1KX3 - chains I and G of the 10 polymer chains in the assembly; structure by X-ray diffraction, 2.00 A resolution.

# Chain I
Molecule: 5'(ATCAATATCCACCTGCAGATTCTACCAAAAGTGTATTTGGAAACTGCTCCATCAAAAGGCATGTTCAGCTGAATTCAGCTGAACATGCCTTTTGATGGAGCAGTTTCCAAATACACTTTTGGTAGAATCTGCAGGTGGATATTGAT)3' (146-nt DNA)
Source organism: Homo sapiens
Sequence (146 nucleotides; numbered -72 to 73; the number before each row is that of its first residue; numbers below 1 keep their minus sign (DA-72 is residue -72)):
   -72 ATCAATATCC ACCTGCAGAT TCTACCAAAA GTGTATTTGG AAACTGCTCC ATCAAAAGGC
   -12 ATGTTCAGCT GAATTCAGCT GAACATGCCT TTTGATGGAG CAGTTTCCAA ATACACTTTT
    48 GGTAGAATCT GCAGGTGGAT ATTGAT
Ion coordination: Mn2+ site 1: DG-34, DG-33; Mn2+ site 2 near DG27 (its only coordinating residue here); Mn2+ site 3 near DG48 (its only coordinating residue here); Mn2+ site 4 near DG61 (its only coordinating residue here); Mn2+ site 5 near DG65 (its only coordinating residue here)

# Chain G
Molecule: histone H2A.1
Source organism: Xenopus laevis
UniProtKB: P06897 (H2A1_XENLA); aligned to UniProt positions 1-128 over residues 1-128 (the alignment contains insertions or deletions, so no single offset holds)
Sequence (128 residues; numbered 1 to 128; the number before each row is that of its first residue):
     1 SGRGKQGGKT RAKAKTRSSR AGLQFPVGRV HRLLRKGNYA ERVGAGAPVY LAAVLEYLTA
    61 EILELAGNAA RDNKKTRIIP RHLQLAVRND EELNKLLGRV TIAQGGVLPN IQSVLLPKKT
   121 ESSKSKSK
Unresolved in the structure: 1-13, 120-128
Differences from the reference sequence: variant Arg99 (Gly in P06897); conflict Ser123 (Ala in P06897)
Curated features (UniProtKB/Swiss-Prot):
  - modified residue (N6-(2-hydroxyisobutyryl)lysine): Lys75, Lys119

# How chain I and chain G interact
Pairs across the interface - 15 pairs, chain I then chain G:
  DA38(I) with Arg42(G), sugar contact; Gly44(G), phosphate contact; Ala45(G), hydrogen bond to the phosphate
  DT39(I) with Arg35(G), salt bridge to the phosphate; Arg42(G), phosphate contact; Val43(G), hydrogen bond to the phosphate
  DT47(I) with Thr16(G), phosphate contact
  DG48(I) with Arg29(G), hydrogen bond to the phosphate
  DG49(I) with Arg29(G), salt bridge to the phosphate
  DG58(I) with Thr76(G), hydrogen bond to the phosphate; Arg77(G), hydrogen bond to the sugar
  DC59(I) with Lys75(G), phosphate contact; Thr76(G), hydrogen bond to the phosphate; Arg77(G), hydrogen bond to the phosphate
  DA60(I) with Lys75(G), salt bridge to the phosphate
Other interface residues (no listed pair), chain G (12 interface residues in all): Glu41, Lys74

# In short
The interface between chain I and chain G involves 8 residues on one side and 12 on the other; the contacts
include 7 hydrogen bonds and 3 salt bridges. Polar contacts include DG58(I)-Arg77(G), DA38(I)-Ala45(G) and
DT39(I)-Val43(G).
Here chain I is
5'(ATCAATATCCACCTGCAGATTCTACCAAAAGTGTATTTGGAAACTGCTCCATCAAAAGGCATGTTCAGCTGAATTCAGCTGAACATGCCTTTTGATGGAGCAGTTTCCAAATACACTTTTGGTAGAATCTGCAGGTGGATATTGAT)3'
(146-nt DNA) (Homo sapiens) and chain G is histone H2A.1 (Xenopus laevis). Entry 1KX3 (X-Ray Structure of the
Nucleosome Core Particle, NCP146, at 2.0 A Resolution) was determined by X-ray diffraction (same publication
as 1KX4).
